PDB entry 5T4U | X-ray diffraction, 1.50 A resolution | chain A

# Chain A
Molecule: Peregrin
Source organism: Homo sapiens
Reference sequence: P55201 (BRPF1_HUMAN); numbering as in UniProt (aligned over 627-740)
Sequence (116 residues; numbered 625 to 740; the number before each row is that of its first residue):
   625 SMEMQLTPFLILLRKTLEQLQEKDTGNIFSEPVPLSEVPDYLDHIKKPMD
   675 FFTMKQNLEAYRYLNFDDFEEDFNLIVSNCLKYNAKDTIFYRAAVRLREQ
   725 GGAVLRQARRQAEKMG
Disordered / not traced: 625-627, 740
Differences from the reference sequence: expression tag (625-626)
Residues lining bound ligands: 1-methylquinolin-2(1h)-one (12Q): Ile652, Phe653, Val657, Pro658, Glu661, Val662, Tyr665, Cys704, Tyr707, Asn708, Phe714

# Summary
Ligands of chain A: 1-methylquinolin-2(1h)-one.
Chain A is Peregrin (Homo sapiens); the structure, Crystal structure of the bromodomain of human BRPF1 in
complex with a quinolinone ligand, was determined by X-ray diffraction.
